PDB entry 8RYZ | X-ray diffraction, 2.02 A resolution | chain A

Chain A:
Protein: selenoneine synthase
Organism: Variovorax paradoxus
Chain sequence (416 residues; each row starts with the number of its first residue):
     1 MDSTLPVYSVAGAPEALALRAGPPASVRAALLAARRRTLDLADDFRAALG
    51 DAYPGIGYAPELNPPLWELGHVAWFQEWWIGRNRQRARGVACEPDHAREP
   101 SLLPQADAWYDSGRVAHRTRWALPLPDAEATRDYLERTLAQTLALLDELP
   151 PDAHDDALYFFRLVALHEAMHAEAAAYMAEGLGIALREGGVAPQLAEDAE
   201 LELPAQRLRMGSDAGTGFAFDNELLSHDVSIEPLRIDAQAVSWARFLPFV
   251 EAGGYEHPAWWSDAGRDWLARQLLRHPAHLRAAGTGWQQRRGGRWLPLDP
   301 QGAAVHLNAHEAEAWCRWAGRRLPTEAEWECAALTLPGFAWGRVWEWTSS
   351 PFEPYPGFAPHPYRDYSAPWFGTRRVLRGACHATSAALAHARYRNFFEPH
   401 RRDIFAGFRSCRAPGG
Disordered / not traced: 1-6, 190-192, 415-416
Metal / ion sites: Na+: Y53, F339 (together with N-cyclohexyltaurine); Ni2+: H71, H167, H171 (together with N,N,N-trimethyl-histidine, imidazole)
Small-molecule neighbours:
  - N,N,N-trimethyl-histidine (AVJ): H71, H167, M170, H171, Y363, Y366, Y393, N395, F396, F397
  - N-cyclohexyltaurine (NHE; 2-[N-cyclohexylamino]ethane sulfonic acid): A13, F339, A340, W341, G342, A380, A386, A389
Reported in the primary citation:
  - Ni2+ coordination: H71, H167, H171
  - catalytic residues: Y363 (proposed by the authors, not directly observed)
  - binding site for N,N,N-trimethyl-histidine: Y363, N395
  - specificity-determining residues: F397, R401
  - conformationally variable residues (side-chain flip): R401
  - binding site for imidazole: R120 (proposed by the authors, not directly observed)
  - mutagenesis - N63A, E68A: decreased catalytic activity
  - mutagenesis - R120E: abolished catalytic activity

Overview:
Bound to chain A: N,N,N-trimethyl-histidine and N-cyclohexyltaurine. Y53 and F339 coordinate Na+. The Ni2+
site is built by H71, H167 and H171. The paper reports the catalytic residue Y363; N63A and E68A reduce
catalytic activity.
Chain A is selenoneine synthase (Variovorax paradoxus); the structure, Structures of selenoneine synthase SenA
from Variovorax paradoxus, was determined by X-ray diffraction (same publication as 8RZ3).
